6N7R - chains D and R of the 18 polymer chains in the assembly; structure by electron microscopy, 3.20 A resolution.

Chain D:
Molecule: U1 small nuclear ribonucleoprotein component PRP42
From: Saccharomyces cerevisiae (strain ATCC 204508 / S288c)
Reference sequence: Q03776 (PRP42_YEAST); residues 1-544 here = UniProt positions 1-544
Amino-acid sequence (544 residues; row label = number of the first residue in the row):
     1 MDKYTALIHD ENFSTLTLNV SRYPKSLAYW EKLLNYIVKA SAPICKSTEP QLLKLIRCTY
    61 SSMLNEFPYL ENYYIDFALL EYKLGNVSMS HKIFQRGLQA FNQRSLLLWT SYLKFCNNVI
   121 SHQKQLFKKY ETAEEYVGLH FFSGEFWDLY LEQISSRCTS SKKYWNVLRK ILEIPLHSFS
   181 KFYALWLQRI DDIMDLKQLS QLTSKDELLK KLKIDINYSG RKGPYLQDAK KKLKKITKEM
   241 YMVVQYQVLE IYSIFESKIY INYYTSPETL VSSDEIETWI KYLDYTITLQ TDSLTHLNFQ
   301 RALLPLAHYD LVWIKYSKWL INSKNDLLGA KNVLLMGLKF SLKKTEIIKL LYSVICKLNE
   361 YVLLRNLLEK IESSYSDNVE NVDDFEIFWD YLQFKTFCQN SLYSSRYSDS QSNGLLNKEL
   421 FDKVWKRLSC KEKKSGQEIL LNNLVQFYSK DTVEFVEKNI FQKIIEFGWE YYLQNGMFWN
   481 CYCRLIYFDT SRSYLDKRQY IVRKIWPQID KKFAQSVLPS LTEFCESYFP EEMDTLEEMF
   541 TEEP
Disordered / not traced: 542-544
UniProt features mapped onto this chain:
  - motif: Lys230 to Lys235 (Nuclear localization signal)

Chain R:
Molecule: U1 snRNA
From: Saccharomyces cerevisiae
Sequence (568 nucleotides; each row starts with the number of its first residue):
     1 AUACUUACCU UAAGAUAUCA GAGGAGAUCA AGAAGUCCUA CUGAUCAAAC AUGCGCUUCC
    61 AAUAGUAGAA GGACGUUAAG CAUUUAUCAU UGAACUAUAA UUGUUCAUUG AAGUCAUUGA
   121 UGCAAACUCC UUGGUCACAC ACACAUACGG CGCGGAAGGC GUGUUUGCUG ACGUUUCCAU
   181 UCCCUUGUUU CAAUCAUUGG UUAAUCCCUU GAUUCCUUUG GGGAUUUUUG GGUUAAACUG
   241 AUUUUUGGGG CCCUUUGUUU CUUCUGCCUG GAGAAGUUUG ACACCAAAUU CAAAUUGGUG
   301 UUAGGGGAGC UGGGGCCUUU CAAAAGAGAG CUUUGUAGAG GCAUUCUUUU UGACUACUUU
   361 UCUCUAGCGU GCCAUUUUAG UUUUUGACGG CAGAUUCGAA UGAACUUAAG UUUAUGAUGA
   421 AGGUAUGGCU GUUGAGAUUA UUUGGUCGGG AUUGUAGUUU GAAGAUGUGC UCUUUUGAGC
   481 AGUCUCAACU UUGCUCGUUC CCGUUAUGGG AAAAAUUUUG GAAGGUCUUG GUAGGAACGG
   541 GUGGAUCUUA UAAUUUUUGA UUUAUUUU
Disordered / not traced: 26-32, 566-568

Chain D / chain R interface:
Contacting residue pairs (32; chain D residue first):
  Ser88(D) - U114(R)  hydrogen bond to the phosphate
  Ser88(D) - C115(R)  hydrogen bond to the phosphate
  His91(D) - C115(R)  sugar contact
  Lys92(D) - G113(R)  base contact
  Gln95(D) - A116(R)  hydrogen bond to the phosphate
  Ile120(D) - C115(R)  sugar contact
  His122(D) - A120(R)  salt bridge to the phosphate
  Gln123(D) - C74(R)  hydrogen bond to the sugar
  Gln123(D) - G75(R)  phosphate contact
  Gln125(D) - C115(R)  hydrogen bond to the sugar
  Gln125(D) - A116(R)  sugar contact
  Lys128(D) - U118(R)  sugar contact
  Arg157(D) - C74(R)  hydrogen bond to the sugar
  Cys158(D) - G75(R)  hydrogen bond to the phosphate
  Thr159(D) - A73(R)  sugar contact
  Thr159(D) - G75(R)  phosphate contact
  Met194(D) - U256(R)  hydrogen bond to the base
  Met194(D) - G257(R)  phosphate contact
  Asp195(D) - U254(R)  base contact
  Leu196(D) - U254(R)  hydrogen bond to the base
  Lys197(D) - C130(R)  phosphate contact
  Arg221(D) - C253(R)  base contact
  Arg221(D) - U254(R)  salt bridge to the phosphate
  Arg221(D) - U258(R)  base contact
  Arg221(D) - C268(R)  hydrogen bond to the base
  Arg221(D) - G270(R)  base contact
  Lys222(D) - U254(R)  base contact
  Gly223(D) - U254(R)  hydrogen bond to the phosphate
  Gly223(D) - U258(R)  base contact
  Leu226(D) - U254(R)  base contact
  Leu226(D) - U256(R)  base contact
  Gln227(D) - U258(R)  base contact
Interface residues without a listed pair, chain D (31 interface residues in all): Lys54, Val87, Lys129, Ser160, Lys162, Lys163, Gln201, Lys205, Gly220, Pro224
Interface residues without a listed pair, chain R (21 interface residues in all): U76, A111, G119, C129

In short:
31 residues of chain D and 21 residues of chain R are in contact, with 11 hydrogen bonds and 2 salt bridges.
Polar pairs include Met194(D)-U256(R), Leu196(D)-U254(R) and Arg221(D)-C268(R).
Here chain D is U1 small nuclear ribonucleoprotein component PRP42 (Saccharomyces cerevisiae (strain ATCC
204508 / S288c)) and chain R is U1 snRNA (Saccharomyces cerevisiae). Entry 6N7R (Saccharomyces cerevisiae
spliceosomal E complex (ACT1)) was determined by electron microscopy, deposited together with 6N7P.
